Entry 8SV8 (electron microscopy, 3.38 A resolution); this record covers chains A and D of the 4 polymer chains in the assembly.

Chain A:
Protein: Ubiquitin-like modifier-activating enzyme 7
Organism: Homo sapiens
UniProtKB: P41226 (UBA7_HUMAN); residues 1-1012 here = UniProt positions 1-1012
Amino-acid sequence (1012 residues; each row starts with the number of its first residue):
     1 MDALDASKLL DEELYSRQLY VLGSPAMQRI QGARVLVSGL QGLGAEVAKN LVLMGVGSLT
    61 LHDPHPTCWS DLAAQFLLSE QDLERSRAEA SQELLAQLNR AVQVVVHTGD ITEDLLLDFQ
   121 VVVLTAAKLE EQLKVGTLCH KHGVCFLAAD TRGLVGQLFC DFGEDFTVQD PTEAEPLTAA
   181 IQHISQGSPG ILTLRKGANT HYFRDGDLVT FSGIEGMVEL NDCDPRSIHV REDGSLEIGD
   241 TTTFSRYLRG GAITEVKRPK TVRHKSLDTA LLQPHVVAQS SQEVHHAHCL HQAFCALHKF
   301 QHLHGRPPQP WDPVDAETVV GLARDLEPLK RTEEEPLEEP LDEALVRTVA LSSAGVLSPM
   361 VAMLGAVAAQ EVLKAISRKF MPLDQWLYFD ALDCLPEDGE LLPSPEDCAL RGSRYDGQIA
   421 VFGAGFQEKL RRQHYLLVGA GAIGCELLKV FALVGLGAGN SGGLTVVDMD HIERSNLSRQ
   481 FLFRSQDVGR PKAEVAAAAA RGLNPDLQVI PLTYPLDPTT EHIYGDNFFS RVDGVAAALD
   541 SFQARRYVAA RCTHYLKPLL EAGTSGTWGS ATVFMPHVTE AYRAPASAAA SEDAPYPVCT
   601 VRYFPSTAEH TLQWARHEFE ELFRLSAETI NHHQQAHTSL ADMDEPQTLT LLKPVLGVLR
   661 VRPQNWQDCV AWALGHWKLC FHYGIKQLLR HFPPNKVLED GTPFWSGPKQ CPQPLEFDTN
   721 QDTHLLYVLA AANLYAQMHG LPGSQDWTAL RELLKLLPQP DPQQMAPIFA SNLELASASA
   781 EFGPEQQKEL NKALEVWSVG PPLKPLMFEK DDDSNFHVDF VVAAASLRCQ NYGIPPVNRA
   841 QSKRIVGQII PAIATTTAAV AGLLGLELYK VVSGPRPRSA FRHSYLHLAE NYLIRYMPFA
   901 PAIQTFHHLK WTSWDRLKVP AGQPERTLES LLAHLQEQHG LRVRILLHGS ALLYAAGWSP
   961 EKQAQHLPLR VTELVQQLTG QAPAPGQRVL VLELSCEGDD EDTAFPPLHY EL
Not modelled in the structure: 1-20
Small-molecule neighbours: adenosine monophosphate (AMP): Val-438, Gly-439, Ala-440, Gly-441, Ala-442, Ile-443, Val-467, Asp-468, Met-469, Asp-470, Lys-492, Pro-515, Leu-516, Ala-538, Leu-539, Asp-540, Ser-541, Ala-544
UniProt features mapped onto this chain:
  - active site: Cys-599 (Glycyl thioester intermediate)
  - modified residue: Ser-266 (Phosphoserine)
  - natural variant: Glu-397 to Leu-1012 (deletion: Found in a small consanguineous family with learning disability; uncertain significance)
From the paper describing this entry:
  - catalytic residues: Cys-599 (citing earlier work)
  - binding site for adenosine monophosphate: Ile-443, Asp-468, Lys-492
  - catalytic residues: Ala-442, Ile-443
  - catalytic residues: Arg-479 (by similarity / conservation)
  - mutagenesis - D468R: decreased catalytic activity on ISG15
  - specificity-determining residues: Ile-894, Tyr-896, Phe-899 (by similarity / conservation)
  - mutagenesis - R602D, H691D, D999R/E1001K: decreased catalytic activity with Ubiquitin/ISG15-conjugating enzyme E2 L6
  - specificity-determining residues: Ser-995, Asp-999 (proposed by the authors, not directly observed)
  - mutagenesis - K492A: decreased catalytic activity with Ubiquitin-like protein ISG15 (chain D)

Chain D:
Protein: Ubiquitin-like protein ISG15
Organism: Homo sapiens
UniProtKB: P05161 (ISG15_HUMAN); residue numbers follow UniProt; this construct covers 1-157
Amino-acid sequence (157 residues; each row starts with the number of its first residue):
     1 MGWDLTVKML AGNEFQVSLS SSMSVSELKA QITQKIGVHA FQQRLAVHPS GVALQDRVPL
    61 ASQGLGPGST VLLVVDKSDE PLSILVRNNK GRSSTYEVRL TQTVAHLKQQ VSGLEGVQDD
   121 LFWLTFEGKP LEDQLPLGEY GLKPLSTVFM NLRLRGG
Not modelled in the structure: 1-81
Construct notes: engineered mutation Ser-78 (Cys in P05161)
UniProt features mapped onto this chain:
  - region: Arg-153 to Gly-157 (Involved in the ligation of specific target proteins)
  - motif: Leu-152 to Gly-157 (LRLRGG)
  - site: Arg-153 (Interacts with activating enzyme)
  - cross-link: Gly-157 (Glycyl lysine isopeptide (Gly-Lys) (interchain with K-? in acceptor proteins))
  - mutagenesis: Arg-44 (R44A: Does not affect ISG15 signaling, interaction with ITGAL or activation of SRC family tyrosine kinases), Ser-83 (S83A: Does not affect ISG15 signaling, interaction with ITGAL or activation of SRC family tyrosine kinases), Tyr-96 (Y96L: Reduces ISG15 signaling. Strongly reduces ISG15 signaling and abolishes interaction with ITGAL and activation of SRC family tyrosine kinases; when associated with D-102), Arg-99 (R99A: Strongly reduces ISG15 signaling and abolishes interaction with ITGAL), Thr-101 (T101A: Strongly reduces ISG15 signaling and abolishes interaction with ITGAL and activation of SRC family tyrosine kinases), Gln-102 (Q102D: Reduces ISG15 signaling. Strongly reduces ISG15 signaling and abolishes interaction with ITGAL and activation of SRC family tyrosine kinases; when associated with L-96), Thr-103 (T103A: Strongly reduces ISG15 signaling and abolishes interaction with ITGAL)
From the paper describing this entry:
  - mutagenesis - N89A, N89A/T125A/N151A, R92E, Q118A/D120K/R153D, T125A, N151A: decreased catalytic activity with Ubiquitin-like modifier-activating enzyme 7 (chain A)
  - specificity-determining residues: Trp-123, Pro-130 (by similarity / conservation)

How chain A and chain D interact:
Contacting residue pairs - 15 pairs, chain A then chain D:
  Tyr-514(A) / Glu-127(D)  hydrogen bond
  Tyr-514(A) / Lys-143(D)
  Thr-519(A) / Arg-87(D)
  Thr-519(A) / Thr-147(D)
  Thr-520(A) / Thr-147(D)
  His-522(A) / Leu-145(D)  hydrogen bond (side chain-backbone)
  His-522(A) / Thr-147(D)
  Tyr-596(A) / Arg-155(D)  hydrogen bond (backbone-side chain)
  Val-598(A) / Arg-155(D)
  Val-598(A) / Gly-157(D)
  His-617(A) / Arg-155(D)  hydrogen bond
  Leu-625(A) / Leu-154(D)  hydrophobic
  Glu-628(A) / Asp-120(D)
  His-632(A) / Asp-133(D)  salt bridge
  His-633(A) / Asp-120(D)  salt bridge
Other interface residues (no listed pair), chain A (18 interface residues in all): His-471, Thr-513, Pro-515, Ile-523, Pro-595, Pro-597, Gln-981
Other interface residues (no listed pair), chain D (13 interface residues in all): Leu-85, Lys-129, Phe-149
From the paper, about this interface:
  - interface residues, chain D: Arg-87(D), Glu-127(D), Lys-129(D), Asp-133(D)

In short:
18 residues of chain A and 13 residues of chain D are in contact, with 4 hydrogen bonds and 2 salt bridges.
Polar pairs include His-632(A)/Asp-133(D), His-633(A)/Asp-120(D) and Tyr-514(A)/Glu-127(D). From the paper:
catalytic residues Cys-599(A), Ala-442(A) and Ile-443(A) among others; N89A, N89A/T125A/N151A and R92E of
chain D, among others, reduce catalytic activity with Ubiquitin-like modifier-activating enzyme 7 (chain A);
11 substitutions were tested in all.
Here chain A is Ubiquitin-like modifier-activating enzyme 7 and chain D is Ubiquitin-like protein ISG15, both
from Homo sapiens. Entry 8SV8 (Cryo-EM structure of a double loaded human UBA7-UBE2L6-ISG15 thioester mimetic
complex from a composite map) was determined by electron microscopy (same publication as 8SE9, 8SEA and 8SEB).
